8HIL - chains B and L of the 10 polymer chains in the assembly; structure by electron microscopy, 3.57 A resolution.

Chain B:
Molecule: DNA-dependent RNA polymerase IV and V subunit 2
Organism: Brassica oleracea
Sequence (1169 residues; numbered 1 to 1169; the number before each row is that of its first residue):
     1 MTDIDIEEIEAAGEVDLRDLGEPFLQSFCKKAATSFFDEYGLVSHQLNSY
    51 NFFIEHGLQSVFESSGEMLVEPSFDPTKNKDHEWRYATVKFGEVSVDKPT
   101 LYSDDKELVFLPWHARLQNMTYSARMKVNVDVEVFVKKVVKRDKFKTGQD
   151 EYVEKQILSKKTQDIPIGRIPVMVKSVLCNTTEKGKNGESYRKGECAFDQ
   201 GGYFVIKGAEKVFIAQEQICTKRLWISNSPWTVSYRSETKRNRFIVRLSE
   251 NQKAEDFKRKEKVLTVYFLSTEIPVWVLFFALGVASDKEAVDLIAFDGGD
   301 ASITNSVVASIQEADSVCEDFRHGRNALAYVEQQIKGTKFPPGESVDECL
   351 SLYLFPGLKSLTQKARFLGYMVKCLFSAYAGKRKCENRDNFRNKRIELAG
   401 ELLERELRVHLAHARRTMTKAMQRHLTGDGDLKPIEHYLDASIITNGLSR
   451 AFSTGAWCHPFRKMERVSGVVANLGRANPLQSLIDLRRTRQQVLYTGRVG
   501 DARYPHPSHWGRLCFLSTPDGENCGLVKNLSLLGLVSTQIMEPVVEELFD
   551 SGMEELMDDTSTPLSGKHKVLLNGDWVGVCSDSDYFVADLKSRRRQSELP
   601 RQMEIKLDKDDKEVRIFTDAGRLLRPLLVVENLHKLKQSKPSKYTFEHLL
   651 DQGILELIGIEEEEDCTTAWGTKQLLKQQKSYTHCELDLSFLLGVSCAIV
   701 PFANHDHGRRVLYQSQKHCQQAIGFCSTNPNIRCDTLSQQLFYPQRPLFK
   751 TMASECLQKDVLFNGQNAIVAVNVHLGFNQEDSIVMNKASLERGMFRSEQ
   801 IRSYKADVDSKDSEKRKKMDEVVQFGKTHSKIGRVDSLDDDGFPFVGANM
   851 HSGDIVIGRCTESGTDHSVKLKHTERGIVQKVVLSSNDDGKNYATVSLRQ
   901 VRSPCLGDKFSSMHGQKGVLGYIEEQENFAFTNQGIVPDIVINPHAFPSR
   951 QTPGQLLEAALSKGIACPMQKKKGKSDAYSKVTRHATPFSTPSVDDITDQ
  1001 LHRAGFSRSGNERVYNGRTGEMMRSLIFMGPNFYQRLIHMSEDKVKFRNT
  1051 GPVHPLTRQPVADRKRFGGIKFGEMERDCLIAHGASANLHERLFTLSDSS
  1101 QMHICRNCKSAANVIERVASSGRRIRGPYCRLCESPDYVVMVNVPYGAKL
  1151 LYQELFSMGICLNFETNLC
Disordered / not traced: 1-13, 141-156, 816-819, 1042-1169

Chain L:
Molecule: DNA-directed RNA polymerases II, IV and V subunit 12
Organism: Brassica oleracea
UniProtKB: A0A0D2ZPP3 (A0A0D2ZPP3_BRAOL); residues 1-51 here = UniProt positions 1-51
Sequence (51 residues; row label = number of the first residue in the row):
     1 MDQQSEPVTYVCGDCGQENTLKSGDVIQCRECGYRILYKKRTRRVVQYEA
    51 R
Disordered / not traced: 1-5
Construct notes: variant Glu-18 (Lys in A0A0D2ZPP3), Cys-32 (Arg in A0A0D2ZPP3)
Bound ions: Zn2+: Cys-12, Cys-15, Cys-29, Cys-32

How chain B and chain L interact:
Pairs across the interface (41):
  Leu-108(B) with Gly-33(L); Tyr-34(L)
  Val-109(B) with Tyr-34(L), hydrogen bond (backbone-side chain)
  Trp-113(B) with Ile-36(L), hydrophobic
  His-114(B) with Tyr-34(L); Ile-36(L)
  Gln-118(B) with Arg-35(L); Ile-36(L)
  Asn-731(B) with Tyr-38(L), hydrogen bond (backbone-side chain)
  Arg-797(B) with Arg-51(L)
  Lys-811(B) with Gly-24(L), hydrogen bond (side chain-backbone); Asp-25(L), salt bridge
  Gln-824(B) with Ser-23(L), hydrogen bond; Gly-24(L)
  Asp-839(B) with Lys-39(L), salt bridge
  Asp-841(B) with Val-8(L); Tyr-10(L), hydrogen bond; Lys-39(L), salt bridge
  Phe-843(B) with Lys-39(L)
  Pro-844(B) with Lys-39(L), hydrogen bond (backbone-side chain)
  Phe-845(B) with Lys-39(L); Arg-44(L)
  Val-846(B) with Lys-40(L); Arg-41(L)
  Ile-878(B) with Tyr-48(L)
  Val-882(B) with Tyr-38(L); Lys-39(L), hydrogen bond (backbone-backbone)
  Val-883(B) with Tyr-38(L), hydrophobic
  Leu-884(B) with Tyr-10(L), hydrophobic; Ile-27(L); Ile-36(L); Leu-37(L), hydrogen bond (backbone-backbone)
  Ser-885(B) with Ile-27(L); Arg-35(L)
  Ser-886(B) with Ile-27(L), hydrogen bond (side chain-backbone); Arg-35(L)
  Asn-887(B) with Arg-35(L), hydrogen bond (backbone-side chain)
  Asp-888(B) with Arg-35(L)
  Asn-892(B) with Asp-25(L); Ile-27(L), hydrogen bond (side chain-backbone)
  Arg-899(B) with Tyr-48(L)
Interface residues without a listed pair, chain B (33 interface residues in all): Phe-110, Leu-117, Lys-193, Ile-732, Gly-847, Lys-881, Gly-890, Tyr-893
Interface residues without a listed pair, chain L (22 interface residues in all): Gly-13, Asp-14, Val-26, Val-46

Summary:
33 residues of chain B and 22 residues of chain L are in contact; the contacts include 11 hydrogen bonds and 3
salt bridges. Polar contacts include Lys-811(B)/Asp-25(L), Asp-839(B)/Lys-39(L) and Asp-841(B)/Lys-39(L).
Cys-12(L), Cys-15(L), Cys-29(L) and Cys-32(L) form the Zn2+ site.
Chain B is DNA-dependent RNA polymerase IV and V subunit 2 and chain L is DNA-directed RNA polymerases II, IV
and V subunit 12, both from Brassica oleracea; the structure, A cryo-EM structure of B. oleracea RNA
polymerase V at 3.57 Angstrom, was determined by electron microscopy, deposited together with 8HIM.
